PDB entry 4P78 | X-ray diffraction, 2.12 A resolution | chains A and B of the 4 polymer chains in the assembly

Chain A (and B):
Protein: HicB3 antitoxin
From: Yersinia pestis
Notes: chain B of this document is another copy of the same molecule, construct and numbering; everything in this record applies to it too
UniProt: Q0WBS6 (Q0WBS6_YERPE); residues 1-135 here = UniProt positions 1-135
Sequence (143 residues; numbered 1 to 143; the number before each row is that of its first residue):
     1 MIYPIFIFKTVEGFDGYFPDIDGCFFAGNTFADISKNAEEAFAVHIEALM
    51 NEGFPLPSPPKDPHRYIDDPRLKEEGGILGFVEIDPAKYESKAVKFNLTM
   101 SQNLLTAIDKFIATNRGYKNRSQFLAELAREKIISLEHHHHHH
Disordered / not traced: 87-143
Construct notes: expression tag (136-143)

Chain A / chain B interface:
Contacting residue pairs (39; chain A residue first):
  Ile2(A) - Phe31(B)
  Tyr3(A) - Phe31(B)
  Pro4(A) - Phe31(B)  hydrophobic
  Ile7(A) - Phe81(B)  hydrophobic
  Phe31(A) - Ile2(B)  hydrophobic
  Phe31(A) - Phe81(B)  hydrophobic
  Pro60(A) - Phe31(B)  hydrophobic
  Lys61(A) - Phe31(B)
  Pro63(A) - Asn29(B)
  Pro63(A) - Thr30(B)
  Pro63(A) - Phe31(B)
  His64(A) - Lys9(B)
  His64(A) - Thr10(B)  hydrogen bond (side chain-backbone)
  His64(A) - Val11(B)
  His64(A) - Gly13(B)  hydrogen bond (side chain-backbone)
  Tyr66(A) - Phe31(B)  hydrophobic
  Ile67(A) - Ile7(B)  hydrophobic
  Ile67(A) - Phe8(B)
  Ile67(A) - Lys9(B)
  Ile67(A) - Phe14(B)  hydrophobic
  Ile67(A) - Gly76(B)
  Ile67(A) - Ile78(B)
  Asp68(A) - Lys9(B)  salt bridge
  Leu72(A) - Ile78(B)  hydrophobic
  Gly76(A) - Ile67(B)
  Ile78(A) - His64(B)
  Ile78(A) - Leu79(B)
  Ile78(A) - Gly80(B)
  Ile78(A) - Phe81(B)  hydrophobic
  Leu79(A) - Ile78(B)  hydrophobic
  Leu79(A) - Leu79(B)  hydrogen bond (backbone-backbone)
  Leu79(A) - Gly80(B)
  Leu79(A) - Phe81(B)  hydrogen bond (backbone-backbone)
  Gly80(A) - Phe81(B)
  Phe81(A) - Phe31(B)  hydrophobic
  Phe81(A) - Ile34(B)  hydrophobic
  Phe81(A) - Ser35(B)
  Phe81(A) - Phe81(B)
  Phe81(A) - Val82(B)  hydrophobic
Other interface residues (no listed pair), chain A (21 interface residues in all): Lys9, Phe14, Gly77
Other interface residues (no listed pair), chain B (22 interface residues in all): Pro63

In short:
The interface between chain A and chain B involves 21 residues on one side and 22 on the other; the contacts
include 4 hydrogen bonds and 1 salt bridge. Polar contacts include Asp68(A)-Lys9(B), His64(A)-Thr10(B) and
His64(A)-Gly13(B).
Both chains are HicB3 antitoxin (Yersinia pestis). Entry 4P78 (HicA3 and HicB3 toxin-antitoxin complex) was
determined by X-ray diffraction together with 4P7D from the same study.
